PDB entry 9GI1 | electron microscopy, 3.00 A resolution | chains Pa and Pb of the 21 polymer chains in the assembly

# Chain Pa (and Pb)
Protein: ATP-dependent Clp protease proteolytic subunit
From: Staphylococcus aureus
Notes: EC 3.4.21.92; chain Pb of this document is another copy of the same molecule, construct and numbering; everything in this record applies to it too
Reference sequence: Q2G036 (CLPP_STAA8); numbering as in UniProt (aligned over 1-195)
Chain sequence (195 residues; each row starts with the number of its first residue):
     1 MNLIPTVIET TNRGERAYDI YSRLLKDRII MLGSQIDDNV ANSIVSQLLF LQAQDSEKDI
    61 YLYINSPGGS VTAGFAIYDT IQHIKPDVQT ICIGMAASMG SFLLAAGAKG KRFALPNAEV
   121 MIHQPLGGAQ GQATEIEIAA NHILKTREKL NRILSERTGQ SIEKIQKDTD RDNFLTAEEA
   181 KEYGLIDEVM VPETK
Not modelled in the structure: 1-3, 194-195
Swiss-Prot annotation at these positions:
  - active site: Ser-98 (Nucleophile), His-123

# Chain Pa / chain Pb interface
Residue-residue contacts - 47 pairs, chain Pa then chain Pb:
  Arg-13(Pa) with Asn-12(Pb), hydrogen bond (side chain-backbone); Arg-13(Pb), hydrogen bond (side chain-backbone)
  Arg-16(Pa) with Gly-14(Pb), hydrogen bond (side chain-backbone); Glu-15(Pb), salt bridge
  Tyr-18(Pa) with Ile-8(Pb)
  Ser-22(Pa) with Pro-5(Pb); Thr-6(Pb), hydrogen bond (side chain-backbone)
  Leu-25(Pa) with Pro-5(Pb), hydrophobic
  Asp-38(Pa) with Gly-33(Pb)
  Asn-42(Pa) with Tyr-21(Pb), hydrogen bond; Met-31(Pb)
  Ser-43(Pa) with Tyr-21(Pb)
  Ser-46(Pa) with Ile-20(Pb); Tyr-21(Pb); Leu-24(Pb); Met-31(Pb)
  Gln-47(Pa) with Pro-5(Pb)
  Leu-49(Pa) with Met-31(Pb), hydrophobic; Tyr-63(Pb), hydrophobic
  Phe-50(Pa) with Val-7(Pb), hydrophobic; Glu-9(Pb); Ile-20(Pb), hydrophobic; Arg-23(Pb); Leu-24(Pb), hydrophobic
  Gln-54(Pa) with Glu-9(Pb)
  Thr-72(Pa) with Gly-94(Pb); Met-95(Pb)
  Phe-75(Pa) with Asn-117(Pb)
  Ala-76(Pa) with Ile-93(Pb), hydrophobic; Gly-94(Pb)
  Asp-79(Pa) with Leu-115(Pb); Pro-116(Pb); Asn-117(Pb), hydrogen bond; Ala-118(Pb)
  Thr-80(Pa) with Ile-93(Pb); Leu-115(Pb)
  Gln-82(Pa) with Pro-192(Pb)
  His-83(Pa) with Met-190(Pb); Glu-193(Pb)
  Gln-132(Pa) with Arg-171(Pb), hydrogen bond
  Glu-135(Pa) with Arg-171(Pb)
  Ile-138(Pa) with Arg-171(Pb); Asp-172(Pb)
  His-142(Pa) with Glu-119(Pb), salt bridge; Phe-174(Pb)
  Lys-149(Pa) with Asn-117(Pb), hydrogen bond (side chain-backbone); Glu-119(Pb), salt bridge
Other interface residues (no listed pair), chain Pa (32 interface residues in all): Asn-39, Val-45, Ala-53, Tyr-78, Lys-85, Thr-134, Lys-145
Other interface residues (no listed pair), chain Pb (35 interface residues in all): Asp-27, Asn-65, Pro-67, Thr-176, Glu-179

# Overview
Chain Pa and chain Pb form an interface of 32 and 35 residues respectively, with 8 hydrogen bonds and 3 salt
bridges. Polar contacts include Arg-16(Pa)/Glu-15(Pb), His-142(Pa)/Glu-119(Pb) and Lys-149(Pa)/Glu-119(Pb).
Curated annotation (UniProt) lists active-site residues Ser-98(Pa) and His-123(Pa) on chain Pa.
Both chains are ATP-dependent Clp protease proteolytic subunit (Staphylococcus aureus). Entry 9GI1 (Structure
of the S.aureus MecA/ClpC/ClpP degradation system) was determined by electron microscopy.
